PDB entry 3SGK | X-ray diffraction, 2.40 A resolution | chains A and C of the 3 polymer chains in the assembly

[Chain A]
Protein: Fc fragment
Source organism: Homo sapiens
Reference sequence: P01857 (IGHG1_HUMAN); residues 223-447 here correspond to UniProt positions 106-330 (UniProt number = residue number - 117)
Amino-acid sequence (225 residues; numbered 223 to 447; the number before each row is that of its first residue):
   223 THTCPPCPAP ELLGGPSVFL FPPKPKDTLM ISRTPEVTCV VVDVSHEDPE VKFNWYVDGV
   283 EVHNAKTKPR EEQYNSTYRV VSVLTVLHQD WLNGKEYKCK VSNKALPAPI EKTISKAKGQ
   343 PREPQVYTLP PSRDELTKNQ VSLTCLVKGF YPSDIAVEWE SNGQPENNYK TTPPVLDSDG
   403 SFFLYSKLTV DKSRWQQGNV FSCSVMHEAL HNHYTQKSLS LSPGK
Disordered / not traced: 223-235, 445-447
Disulfides: C261-C321, C367-C425
Covalently attached groups: glycan linked to N297
Ligand contacts: malonate ion (MLI): L251, M252, I253, N434, H435
Swiss-Prot annotation at these positions:
  - glycosylation: N297 (N-linked (GlcNAc...) (complex) asparagine)
From the paper describing this entry:
  - post-translational modification sites: N297
  - binding site for alpha-D-mannopyranose: Q295
  - binding site for beta-D-mannopyranose: Y296

[Chain C]
Protein: human Fcg3a receptor
Source organism: Homo sapiens
Reference sequence: P08637 (FCG3A_HUMAN); residues 1-190 here correspond to UniProt positions 19-208 (UniProt number = residue number + 18)
Amino-acid sequence (204 residues; row label = number of the first residue in the row):
     1 RTEDLPKAVV FLEPQWYRVL EKDSVTLKCQ GAYSPEDQST QWFHNESLIS SQASSYFIDA
    61 ATVDDSGEYR CQTQLSTLSD PVQLEVHIGW LLLQAPRWVF KEEDPIHLRC HSWKNTALHK
   121 VTYLQNGKGR KYFHHNSDFY IPKATLKDSG SYFCRGLVGS KNVSSETVQI TITQGLAVST
   181 ISSFFPPGYQ GKKKKKKGHH HHHH
Disordered / not traced: 1-4, 33-37, 175-204
Disulfides: C29-C71, C110-C154
Covalently attached groups: N-acetylglucosamine (NAG) linked to N45; glycan linked to N162
Differences from the reference sequence: engineered mutation Q38 (Asn56 in P08637), Q74 (Asn92 in P08637), Q169 (Asn187 in P08637); expression tag (191-204)
Swiss-Prot annotation at these positions:
  - site: A177, V178 (Cleavage)
  - glycosylation (N-linked (GlcNAc...) asparagine): N45, N162
From the paper describing this entry:
  - post-translational modification sites: N45, N162

[Interface between chain A and chain C]
Residue-residue contacts - 23 pairs, chain A then chain C:
  G236(A) - H119(C)
  G236(A) - K120(C)
  G236(A) - Y132(C)
  G236(A) - H134(C)
  G237(A) - K120(C)
  G237(A) - H134(C)
  P238(A) - H134(C)
  S239(A) - K120(C)  hydrogen bond
  D265(A) - K120(C)  salt bridge
  D265(A) - Y132(C)
  D265(A) - H134(C)  hydrogen bond (backbone-side chain)
  S267(A) - H134(C)
  E269(A) - K131(C)  salt bridge
  Y296(A) - G127(C)
  Y296(A) - K128(C)
  Y296(A) - G129(C)  hydrogen bond (backbone-backbone)
  N297(A) - T122(C)
  N297(A) - G129(C)
  S298(A) - G129(C)
  S298(A) - K131(C)
  S298(A) - Y132(C)
  T299(A) - Y132(C)
  A327(A) - H134(C)
Interface residues without a listed pair, chain C (12 interface residues in all): R130, H135, R155
Interface features reported in the paper:
  - residue pairs: Y296(A)-K128(C) (hydrophobic contact)

[Overview]
Chain A and chain C each contribute 12 residues to their interface; the contacts include 3 hydrogen bonds and
2 salt bridges. Polar contacts include D265(A)-K120(C), E269(A)-K131(C) and S239(A)-K120(C). The authors
report a hydrophobic contact between Y296(A) and K128(C). From the paper: a binding site for
alpha-D-mannopyranose at Q295(A); a binding site for beta-D-mannopyranose at Y296(A).
Chain A is Fc fragment and chain C is human Fcg3a receptor, both from Homo sapiens; the structure, Unique
carbohydrate/carbohydrate interactions are required for high affinity binding of FcgIII and antibodies lacking
core fucose, was determined by X-ray diffraction together with 3SGJ from the same study.
